Entry 8GHU (electron microscopy, 3.00 A resolution); this record covers chains a and h of the 15 polymer chains in the assembly.

== Chain a ==
Molecule: 16S rRNA
Source organism: Escherichia coli
Sequence (1532 nucleotides; row label = number of the first residue in the row):
     2 AAUUGAAGAGUUUGAUCAUGGCUCAGAUUGAACGCUGGCGGCAGGCCUAA
    52 CACAUGCAAGUCGAACGGUAACAGGAAGAAGCUUGCUUCUUUGCUGACGA
   102 GUGGCGGACGGGUGAGUAAUGUCUGGGAAACUGCCUGAUGGAGGGGGAUA
   152 ACUACUGGAAACGGUAGCUAAUACCGCAUAACGUCGCAAGACCAAAGAGG
   202 GGGACCUUCGGGCCUCUUGCCAUCGGAUGUGCCCAGAUGGGAUUAGCUAG
   252 UAGGUGGGGUAACGGCUCACCUAGGCGACGAUCCCUAGCUGGUCUGAGAG
   302 GAUGACCAGCCACACUGGAACUGAGACACGGUCCAGACUCCUACGGGAGG
   352 CAGCAGUGGGGAAUAUUGCACAAUGGGCGCAAGCCUGAUGCAGCCAUGCC
   402 GCGUGUAUGAAGAAGGCCUUCGGGUUGUAAAGUACUUUCAGCGGGGAGGA
   452 AGGGAGUAAAGUUAAUACCUUUGCUCAUUGACGUUACCCGCAGAAGAAGC
   502 ACCGGCUAACUCCGUGCCAGCAGCCGCGGUAAUACGGAGGGUGCAAGCGU
   552 UAAUCGGAAUUACUGGGCGUAAAGCGCACGCAGGCGGUUUGUUAAGUCAG
   602 AUGUGAAAUCCCCGGGCUCAACCUGGGAACUGCAUCUGAUACUGGCAAGC
   652 UUGAGUCUCGUAGAGGGGGGUAGAAUUCCAGGUGUAGCGGUGAAAUGCGU
   702 AGAGAUCUGGAGGAAUACCGGUGGCGAAGGCGGCCCCCUGGACGAAGACU
   752 GACGCUCAGGUGCGAAAGCGUGGGGAGCAAACAGGAUUAGAUACCCUGGU
   802 AGUCCACGCCGUAAACGAUGUCGACUUGGAGGUUGUGCCCUUGAGGCGUG
   852 GCUUCCGGAGCUAACGCGUUAAGUCGACCGCCUGGGGAGUACGGCCGCAA
   902 GGUUAAAACUCAAAUGAAUUGACGGGGGCCCGCACAAGCGGUGGAGCAUG
   952 UGGUUUAAUUCGAUGCAACGCGAAGAACCUUACCUGGUCUUGACAUCCAC
  1002 GGAAGUUUUCAGAGAUGAGAAUGUGCCUUCGGGAACCGUGAGACAGGUGC
  1052 UGCAUGGCUGUCGUCAGCUCGUGUUGUGAAAUGUUGGGUUAAGUCCCGCA
  1102 ACGAGCGCAACCCUUAUCCUUUGUUGCCAGCGGUCCGGCCGGGAACUCAA
  1152 AGGAGACUGCCAGUGAUAAACUGGAGGAAGGUGGGGAUGACGUCAAGUCA
  1202 UCAUGGCCCUUACGACCAGGGCUACACACGUGCUACAAUGGCGCAUACAA
  1252 AGAGAAGCGACCUCGCGAGAGCAAGCGGACCUCAUAAAGUGCGUCGUAGU
  1302 CCGGAUUGGAGUCUGCAACUCGACUCCAUGAAGUCGGAAUCGCUAGUAAU
  1352 CGUGGAUCAGAAUGCCACGGUGAAUACGUUCCCGGGCCUUGUACACACAG
  1402 CCCXUCACACCAUGGGAGUGGGUUGCAAAAGAAGUAGGUAGCUUAACCUU
  1452 CGGGAGGGCGCUUACCACUUUGUGAUUCAUGACUGGGGUGAAGUCGUAAC
  1502 AAGGUAACCGUAGGGGAACCUGCGGUUGGAUC
Modified positions: ZIV ((2S)-4-[[(2R,3S,4R,5R)-5-(6-aminopurin-9-yl)-3,4-bis(oxidanyl)oxolan-2-yl]methyl-[2-[2-azanyl-9-[(2R,3R,4R,5R)-5-[bis(oxidanyl)phosphanyloxymethyl]-3,4-bis(oxidanyl)oxolan-2-yl]-6-oxidanylidene-3H-purin-7-yl]ethyl]amino]-2-azanyl-butanoic acid) at position 1405
Bound ions: Mg2+ site 1 near U17 (its only coordinating residue here); Mg2+ site 2 near C48 (its only coordinating residue here); Mg2+ site 3 near A53 (its only coordinating residue here); Mg2+ site 4: U180, A195; Mg2+ site 5 near G266 (its only coordinating residue here); Mg2+ site 6: G299, G558; Mg2+ site 7 near C352 (its only coordinating residue here); Mg2+ site 8 near G361 (its only coordinating residue here); Mg2+ site 9 near C504 (its only coordinating residue here); Mg2+ site 10 near A560 (its only coordinating residue here); Mg2+ site 11 near C569 (its only coordinating residue here); Mg2+ site 12 near A572 (its only coordinating residue here); 6 more Mg2+ sites not listed
Reported in the primary citation:
  - conformationally variable residues: A1408, U1495, G1516

== Chain h ==
Protein: 30S ribosomal protein S8
Source organism: Escherichia coli
UniProt: A0A828U358 (A0A828U358_ECOLX); residues 1-129 here correspond to UniProt positions 2-130 (UniProt number = residue number + 1)
Sequence (129 residues; numbered 1 to 129; the number before each row is that of its first residue):
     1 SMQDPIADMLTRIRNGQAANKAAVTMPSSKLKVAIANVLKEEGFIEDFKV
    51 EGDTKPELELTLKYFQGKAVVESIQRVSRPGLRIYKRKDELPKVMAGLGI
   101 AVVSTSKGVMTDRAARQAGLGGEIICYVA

== How chain a and chain h interact ==
Residue-residue contacts (61; chain a residue first):
  C564(a) with Leu82(h), sugar contact
  C586(a) with Gln3(h), hydrogen bond to the sugar; Pro80(h), sugar contact
  G587(a) with Gln3(h), sugar contact; Pro80(h), phosphate contact; Arg83(h), salt bridge to the phosphate
  G588(a) with Pro5(h), sugar contact
  U589(a) with Ser29(h), hydrogen bond to the phosphate
  U590(a) with Ser29(h), phosphate contact; Lys30(h), hydrogen bond to the phosphate
  U598(a) with Tyr85(h), sugar contact
  C599(a) with Lys86(h), phosphate contact; Leu120(h), sugar contact; Gly121(h), hydrogen bond to the sugar
  A600(a) with Arg87(h), phosphate contact; Lys88(h), hydrogen bond to the phosphate; Leu120(h), sugar contact
  U632(a) with Arg87(h), phosphate contact
  G633(a) with Arg87(h), salt bridge to the phosphate
  G639(a) with Leu120(h), base contact
  A640(a) with Ser106(h), hydrogen bond to the base
  U641(a) with Ser106(h), sugar contact
  A642(a) with Lys30(h), salt bridge to the phosphate; Leu31(h), sugar contact; Ser104(h), hydrogen bond to the base; Thr105(h), base contact; Ser106(h), base contact
  C643(a) with Lys30(h), salt bridge to the phosphate; Glu123(h), base contact
  U644(a) with Arg83(h), hydrogen bond to the sugar
  U653(a) with Pro27(h), base contact; Thr54(h), phosphate contact; Lys55(h), base contact; Pro56(h), base contact
  G755(a) with Ser1(h), sugar contact; Gln3(h), base contact
  C756(a) with Ser1(h), hydrogen bond to the sugar; Gln3(h), hydrogen bond to the base
  C823(a) with Ser1(h), hydrogen bond to the base
  G824(a) with Ser1(h), sugar contact; Met2(h), sugar contact
  A825(a) with Asp8(h), hydrogen bond to the sugar
  C826(a) with Arg12(h), sugar contact; Asn15(h), hydrogen bond to the base
  U827(a) with Lys21(h), salt bridge to the phosphate
  U828(a) with Lys21(h), salt bridge to the phosphate
  U875(a) with Arg14(h), sugar contact; Asn15(h), hydrogen bond to the sugar
  C876(a) with Ala7(h), sugar contact; Thr11(h), sugar contact; Arg14(h), salt bridge to the phosphate
  G877(a) with Ser1(h), base contact; Asp4(h), sugar contact; Ala7(h), sugar contact; Arg76(h), phosphate contact; Pro80(h), phosphate contact
  A878(a) with Gln3(h), hydrogen bond to the sugar; Arg79(h), salt bridge to the phosphate; Pro80(h), phosphate contact; Gly81(h), phosphate contact
  C879(a) with Gly81(h), phosphate contact
Other interface residues (no listed pair), chain a (34 interface residues in all): U591, G597, G874
Other interface residues (no listed pair), chain h (39 interface residues in all): Glu90, Gly108, Val109, Gly122

== Summary ==
Chain a and chain h form an interface of 34 and 39 residues respectively, with 15 hydrogen bonds and 8 salt
bridges. Among the polar pairs are A640(a)-Ser106(h), A642(a)-Ser104(h) and C756(a)-Gln3(h). The Mg2+ site 4
is built by U180(a) and A195(a). From the paper: conformational variability at A1408(a), U1495(a) and
G1516(a).
Here chain a is 16S rRNA and chain h is 30S ribosomal protein S8, both from Escherichia coli. Entry 8GHU
(Methyltransferase RmtC bound to the 30S ribosomal subunit) was determined by electron microscopy.
